Entry 6M6H (electron microscopy, 4.50 A resolution (low resolution: residue-level contacts below are approximate; hydrogen-bond / salt-bridge calls are withheld)); this record covers chains R and S of the 20 polymer chains in the assembly.

# Chain R (and S)
Name: Triplex capsid protein 2
Organism: Human herpesvirus 2
Notes: chain S of this document is another copy of the same molecule, construct and numbering; everything in this record applies to it too
UniProt: G9I239 (G9I239_HHV2); numbering as in UniProt (aligned over 1-318)
Chain sequence (318 residues; each row starts with the number of its first residue):
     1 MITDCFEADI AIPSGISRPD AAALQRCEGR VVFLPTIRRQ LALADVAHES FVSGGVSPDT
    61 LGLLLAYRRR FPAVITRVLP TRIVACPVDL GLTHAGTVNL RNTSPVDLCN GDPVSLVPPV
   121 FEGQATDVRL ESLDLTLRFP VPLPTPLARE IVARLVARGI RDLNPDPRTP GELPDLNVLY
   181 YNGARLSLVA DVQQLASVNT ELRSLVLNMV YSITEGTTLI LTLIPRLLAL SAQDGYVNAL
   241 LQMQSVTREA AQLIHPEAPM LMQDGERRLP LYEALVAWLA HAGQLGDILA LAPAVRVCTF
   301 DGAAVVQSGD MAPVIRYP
Unresolved in the structure: 1-4, 167-173, 231-234, 263-266 (chain S: 1-4, 166-167, 253-257)
Cystine bridges: Cys5-Cys86

# Chain R / chain S interface
Pairs across the interface - 83 pairs, chain R then chain S:
  Thr36(R) with Asn110(S)
  Ile37(R) with Cys298(S); Thr299(S); Phe300(S)
  Arg38(R) with Phe300(S); Asp301(S)
  Arg68(R) with Arg296(S)
  Arg69(R) with Gly111(S); Arg296(S)
  Arg70(R) with Arg296(S)
  Phe71(R) with Arg296(S); Val297(S)
  Gly91(R) with Arg316(S)
  Thr93(R) with Thr93(S)
  Glu150(R) with Tyr272(S)
  Ala153(R) with Tyr272(S); Leu275(S)
  Arg154(R) with Leu269(S); Tyr272(S)
  Val156(R) with Leu275(S)
  Arg161(R) with Leu271(S)
  Leu163(R) with Leu223(S)
  Asn164(R) with Arg226(S)
  Leu176(R) with Leu269(S)
  Arg203(R) with Leu230(S)
  Ser204(R) with Tyr236(S)
  Leu207(R) with Tyr236(S); Val237(S); Leu240(S)
  Asn208(R) with Tyr236(S); Leu240(S)
  Met209(R) with Leu275(S); Trp278(S)
  Val210(R) with Leu227(S)
  Tyr211(R) with Leu240(S); Leu241(S); Gln242(S); Ser245(S); Thr247(S)
  Ser212(R) with Trp278(S)
  Ile213(R) with Ile220(S); Leu275(S); Trp278(S)
  Thr214(R) with Leu227(S)
  Glu215(R) with Ser245(S); Val246(S); Thr247(S)
  Gly216(R) with Met209(S)
  Thr217(R) with Leu221(S)
  Thr218(R) with Ile224(S); Val246(S)
  Ile220(R) with Met209(S)
  Ile224(R) with Val206(S)
  Leu227(R) with Leu163(S)
  Leu230(R) with Leu163(S); Asn164(S)
  Leu240(R) with Arg203(S)
  Gln244(R) with Tyr211(S)
  Ser245(R) with Val210(S)
  Leu261(R) with Ala250(S); Gln252(S)
  Arg267(R) with Glu249(S)
  Arg268(R) with Asn164(S); Arg168(S)
  Leu269(R) with Arg161(S); Pro174(S)
  Tyr272(R) with Ile160(S); Arg161(S); Asn164(S)
  Glu273(R) with Arg161(S)
  Ala274(R) with Gln244(S)
  Leu275(R) with Ala157(S); Ile160(S)
  Val276(R) with Ala153(S); Arg154(S)
  Trp278(R) with Leu285(S)
  Leu279(R) with Ala153(S); Leu205(S)
  Gly283(R) with Arg149(S)
  Gln284(R) with Pro146(S)
  Leu289(R) with Leu279(S)
  Tyr317(R) with Arg316(S); Tyr317(S)
Also at the interface, not in a pair above, chain R (71 interface residues in all): Pro35, Leu61, Asp89, Leu90, Leu92, Arg149, Ala157, Pro174, Leu219, Leu223, Val237, Glu249, Pro259, His281, Ala282, Leu285, Gly286, Asp287
Also at the interface, not in a pair above, chain S (70 interface residues in all): Ala95, Thr97, Asp112, Glu150, Leu176, Leu202, Leu207, Ile213, Thr217, Met260, Glu266, Pro270, Ala282, Gly283, Gly302, Ile315

# In short
The interface between chain R and chain S involves 71 residues on one side and 70 on the other.
Chain R and chain S are both Triplex capsid protein 2 (Human herpesvirus 2); the structure, Structure of HSV2
C-capsid portal vertex, was determined by electron microscopy, deposited together with 6M6G and 6M6I.
